Entry 7ENJ (electron microscopy, 4.40 A resolution (low resolution: residue-level contacts below are approximate; hydrogen-bond / salt-bridge calls are withheld)); this record covers chains N and Q of the 26 polymer chains in the assembly.

# Chain N
Name: Mediator of RNA polymerase II transcription subunit 14
From: Homo sapiens
UniProt: O60244 (MED14_HUMAN); residue numbers follow UniProt; this construct covers 1-1454
Amino-acid sequence (1454 residues; each row starts with the number of its first residue):
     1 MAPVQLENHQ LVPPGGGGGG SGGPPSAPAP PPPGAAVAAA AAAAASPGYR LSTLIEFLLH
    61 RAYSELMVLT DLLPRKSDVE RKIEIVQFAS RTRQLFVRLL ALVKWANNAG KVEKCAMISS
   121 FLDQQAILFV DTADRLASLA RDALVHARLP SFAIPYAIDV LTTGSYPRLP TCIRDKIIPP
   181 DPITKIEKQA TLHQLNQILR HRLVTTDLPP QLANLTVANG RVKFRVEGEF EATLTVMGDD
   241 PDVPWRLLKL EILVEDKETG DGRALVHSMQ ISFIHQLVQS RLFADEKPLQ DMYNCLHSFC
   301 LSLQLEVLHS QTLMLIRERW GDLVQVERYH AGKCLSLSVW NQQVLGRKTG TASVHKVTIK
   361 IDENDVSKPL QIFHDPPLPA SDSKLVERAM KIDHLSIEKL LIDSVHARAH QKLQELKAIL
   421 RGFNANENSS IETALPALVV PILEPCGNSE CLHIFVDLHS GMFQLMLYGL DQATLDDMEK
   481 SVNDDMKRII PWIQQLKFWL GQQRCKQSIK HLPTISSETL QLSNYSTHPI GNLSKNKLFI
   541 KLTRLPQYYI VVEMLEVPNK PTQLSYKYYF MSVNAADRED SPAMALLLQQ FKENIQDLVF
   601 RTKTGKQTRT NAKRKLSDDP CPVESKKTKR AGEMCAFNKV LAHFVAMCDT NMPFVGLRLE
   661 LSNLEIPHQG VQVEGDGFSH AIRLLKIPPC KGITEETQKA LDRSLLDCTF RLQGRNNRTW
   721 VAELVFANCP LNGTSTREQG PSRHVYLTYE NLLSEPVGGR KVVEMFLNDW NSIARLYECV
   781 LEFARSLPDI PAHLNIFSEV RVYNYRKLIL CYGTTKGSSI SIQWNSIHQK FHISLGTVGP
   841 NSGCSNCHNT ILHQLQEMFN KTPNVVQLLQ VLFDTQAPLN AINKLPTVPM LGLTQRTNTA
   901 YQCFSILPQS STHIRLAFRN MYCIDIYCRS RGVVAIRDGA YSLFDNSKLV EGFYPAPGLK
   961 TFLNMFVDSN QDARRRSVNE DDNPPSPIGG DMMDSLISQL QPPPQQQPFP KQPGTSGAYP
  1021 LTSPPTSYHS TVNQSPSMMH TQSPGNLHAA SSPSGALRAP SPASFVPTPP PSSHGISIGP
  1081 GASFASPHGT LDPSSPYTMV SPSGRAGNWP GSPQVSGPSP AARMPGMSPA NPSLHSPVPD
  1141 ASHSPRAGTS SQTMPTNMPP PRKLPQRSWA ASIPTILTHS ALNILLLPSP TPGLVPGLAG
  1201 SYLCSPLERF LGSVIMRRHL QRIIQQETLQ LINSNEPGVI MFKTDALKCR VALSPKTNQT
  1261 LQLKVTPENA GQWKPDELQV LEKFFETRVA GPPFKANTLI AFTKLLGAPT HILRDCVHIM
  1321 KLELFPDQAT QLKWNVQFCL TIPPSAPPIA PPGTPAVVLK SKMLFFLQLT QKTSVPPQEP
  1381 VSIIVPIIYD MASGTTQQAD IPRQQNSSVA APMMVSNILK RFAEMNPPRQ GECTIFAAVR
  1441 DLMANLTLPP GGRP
Disordered / not traced: 1-49, 345-353, 575-581, 595-633, 888-902, 968-1167, 1193-1201, 1228-1229, 1266-1274, 1307-1309, 1327-1334, 1368-1454
Swiss-Prot annotation at these positions:
  - motif: L69 to L73 (LXXLL motif 1), L1182 to L1186 (LXXLL motif 2)
  - modified residue (Phosphoserine): S617, S986, S1112, S1119, S1128, S1136, S1144
  - natural variant: F1325 (F1325L: In a breast cancer sample)

# Chain Q
Name: Mediator of RNA polymerase II transcription subunit 17
From: Homo sapiens
UniProt: Q9NVC6 (MED17_HUMAN); residue numbers follow UniProt; this construct covers 1-651
Amino-acid sequence (651 residues; numbered 1 to 651; the number before each row is that of its first residue):
     1 MSGVRAVRIS IESACEKQVH EVGLDGTETY LPPLSMSQNL ARLAQRIDFS QGSGSEEEEA
    61 AGTEGDAQEW PGAGSSADQD DEEGVVKFQP SLWPWDSVRN NLRSALTEMC VLYDVLSIVR
   121 DKKFMTLDPV SQDALPPKQN PQTLQLISKK KSLAGAAQIL LKGAERLTKS VTENQENKLQ
   181 RDFNSELLRL RQHWKLRKVG DKILGDLSYR SAGSLFPHHG TFEVIKNTDL DLDKKIPEDY
   241 CPLDVQIPSD LEGSAYIKVS IQKQAPDIGD LGTVNLFKRP LPKSKPGSPH WQTKLEAAQN
   301 VLLCKEIFAQ LSREAVQIKS QVPHIVVKNQ IISQPFPSLQ LSISLCHSSN DKKSQKFATE
   361 KQCPEDHLYV LEHNLHLLIR EFHKQTLSSI MMPHPASAPF GHKRMRLSGP QAFDKNEINS
   421 LQSSEGLLEK IIKQAKHIFL RSRAAATIDS LASRIEDPQI QAHWSNINDV YESSVKVLIT
   481 SQGYEQICKS IQLQLNIGVE QIRVVHRDGR VITLSYQEQE LQDFLLSQMS QHQVHAVQQL
   541 AKVMGWQVLS FSNHVGLGPI ESIGNASAIT VASPSGDYAI SVRNGPESGS KIMVQFPRNQ
   601 CKDLPKSDVL QDNKWSHLRG PFKEVQWNKM EGRNFVYKME LLMSALSPCL L
Disordered / not traced: 48-86, 173-181, 228-241, 266-288, 351-365
Swiss-Prot annotation at these positions:
  - natural variant: L371 (L371P: In MCPHSBA)

# Interface between chain N and chain Q
Contacting residue pairs (123):
  I158(N) with I11(Q); S13(Q)
  D159(N) with S13(Q)
  T162(N) with S13(Q)
  P167(N) with Q18(Q)
  R168(N) with A14(Q); C15(Q); E16(Q); K17(Q)
  L169(N) with V19(Q)
  P170(N) with V19(Q); H20(Q); V22(Q)
  T171(N) with V19(Q); H20(Q)
  C172(N) with H20(Q); E21(Q)
  K176(N) with E21(Q)
  P180(N) with R46(Q)
  D181(N) with R46(Q)
  P182(N) with R46(Q)
  I183(N) with L43(Q); R46(Q)
  E187(N) with L43(Q)
  K188(N) with I47(Q)
  T191(N) with L43(Q); I47(Q)
  Q194(N) with L40(Q)
  M237(N) with A44(Q); Q45(Q)
  G238(N) with L40(Q)
  D261(N) with S249(Q); D250(Q)
  G262(N) with S249(Q); E252(Q)
  R263(N) with S249(Q)
  E318(N) with R313(Q)
  R319(N) with F308(Q); S312(Q); V316(Q); Q317(Q); V326(Q); K328(Q)
  W320(N) with Q317(Q)
  L323(N) with V316(Q)
  E398(N) with V326(Q); V327(Q)
  K399(N) with V327(Q)
  I402(N) with V326(Q); V327(Q)
  A434(N) with A265(Q)
  L435(N) with P323(Q); I325(Q); Q334(Q)
  N448(N) with P337(Q)
  S449(N) with Y516(Q); Q517(Q)
  F455(N) with V322(Q); P323(Q)
  H459(N) with H324(Q)
  Q464(N) with K319(Q); S320(Q); P323(Q)
  M466(N) with Q321(Q)
  Y468(N) with E500(Q); Q501(Q); S515(Q); Y516(Q)
  E479(N) with K319(Q)
  H511(N) with R510(Q); N565(Q)
  L512(N) with H554(Q); N565(Q)
  P513(N) with H554(Q)
  R544(N) with H554(Q)
  F637(N) with S562(Q); I563(Q); G564(Q)
  K639(N) with I560(Q); E561(Q)
  A642(N) with N565(Q)
  H643(N) with G556(Q); G558(Q); I560(Q)
  A646(N) with H554(Q); V555(Q); N565(Q)
  M647(N) with G556(Q)
  D649(N) with H554(Q)
  T650(N) with H554(Q)
  V673(N) with L557(Q)
  G675(N) with F622(Q)
  D676(N) with S581(Q); M593(Q); F622(Q)
  G677(N) with L557(Q)
  F678(N) with A568(Q); S581(Q); V582(Q); R583(Q)
  S679(N) with L557(Q)
  H680(N) with L557(Q)
  R703(N) with K614(Q)
  L706(N) with K614(Q); W615(Q); L618(Q)
  D707(N) with L618(Q)
  R711(N) with L549(Q)
  L712(N) with S550(Q); F551(Q)
  Q713(N) with V548(Q); L549(Q); S550(Q); F551(Q)
  G714(N) with F551(Q)
  N717(N) with F551(Q)
  V721(N) with L549(Q)
  E723(N) with R619(Q)
  V725(N) with L618(Q)
  H744(N) with G576(Q)
  Y746(N) with Q547(Q); L549(Q); A572(Q)
Other interface residues (no listed pair), chain N (92 interface residues in all): D175, L195, I198, G321, S396, E432, H453, D457, L458, Q507, K510, M634, N651, S704, L705, R715, R737, Q739, P741, S742
Other interface residues (no listed pair), chain Q (84 interface residues in all): A41, S338, Q340, I512, L514, Q519, E520, S573, S575, D577, K591, H617

# Overview
92 residues of chain N and 84 residues of chain Q are in contact.
Chain N is Mediator of RNA polymerase II transcription subunit 14 and chain Q is Mediator of RNA polymerase II
transcription subunit 17, both from Homo sapiens; the structure, Human Mediator (deletion of MED1-IDR) in a
Tail-bent conformation (MED-B), was determined by electron microscopy (same publication as 7EMF).
